PDB entry 5K8A | X-ray diffraction, 2.00 A resolution | chains L and H

== Chain L ==
Molecule: humanized Fab Lite chain
From: Mus musculus
Notes: antibody fragment or engineered binder
Amino-acid sequence (213 residues; numbered 1 to 213; the number before each row is that of its first residue):
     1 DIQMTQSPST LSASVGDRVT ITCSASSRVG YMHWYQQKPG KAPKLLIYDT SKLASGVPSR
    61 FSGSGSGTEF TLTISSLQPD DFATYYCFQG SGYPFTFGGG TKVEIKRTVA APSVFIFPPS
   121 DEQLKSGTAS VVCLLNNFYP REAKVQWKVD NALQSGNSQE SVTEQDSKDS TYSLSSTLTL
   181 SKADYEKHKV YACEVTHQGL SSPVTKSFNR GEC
Disulfides: Cys23-Cys87, Cys133-Cys193

== Chain H ==
Molecule: Heavy chain
From: Mus musculus
Amino-acid sequence (227 residues; each row starts with the number of its first residue):
     1 EVTLRESGPA LVKPTQTLTL TCTFSGFSLS TAGMSVGWIR QPPGKALEWL ADIWWDDKKH
    61 YNPSLKDRLT ISKDTSKNQV VLKVTNMDPA DTATYYCARD MIFNFYFDVW GQGTTVTVSS
   121 ASTKGPSVFP LAPSSKSTSG GTAALGCLVK DYFPEPVTVS WNSGALTSGV HTFPAVLQSS
   181 GLYSLSSVVT VPSSSLGTQT YICNVNHKPS NTKVDKRVEP KSCDKTH
Disordered / not traced: 224-227
Disulfides: Cys22-Cys97, Cys147-Cys203
Modified / non-standard residues: Glu1 (pyroglutamic acid; PCA)

== How chain L and chain H interact ==
Disulfides between the chains: Cys213(L)-Cys223(H)
Residue-residue contacts - 89 pairs, chain L then chain H:
  His33(L) - Phe105(H)
  His33(L) - Tyr106(H)
  Tyr35(L) - Tyr106(H)
  Tyr35(L) - Phe107(H)  hydrogen bond (side chain-backbone)
  Tyr35(L) - Trp110(H)
  Gln37(L) - Gln41(H)  hydrogen bond
  Gln37(L) - Tyr96(H)  hydrogen bond
  Lys41(L) - Tyr96(H)
  Ala42(L) - Tyr96(H)  hydrophobic
  Ala42(L) - Trp110(H)  hydrophobic
  Ala42(L) - Gly111(H)
  Pro43(L) - Leu47(H)  hydrophobic
  Pro43(L) - Trp110(H)
  Leu45(L) - Tyr106(H)  hydrophobic
  Tyr48(L) - Tyr106(H)
  Asp49(L) - Tyr106(H)
  Tyr86(L) - Gln41(H)  hydrogen bond
  Tyr86(L) - Lys45(H)
  Tyr86(L) - Ala46(H)  hydrophobic
  Tyr86(L) - Leu47(H)  hydrophobic
  Phe88(L) - Phe105(H)
  Phe88(L) - Tyr106(H)  hydrophobic
  Phe88(L) - Phe107(H)  hydrophobic
  Gly90(L) - Phe105(H)
  Tyr93(L) - Trp49(H)  hydrophobic
  Tyr93(L) - Asp52(H)  hydrogen bond
  Tyr93(L) - Trp54(H)  hydrogen bond
  Tyr93(L) - His60(H)  hydrogen bond
  Tyr93(L) - Phe105(H)
  Pro94(L) - Trp49(H)  hydrophobic
  Pro94(L) - Pro63(H)
  Phe95(L) - Trp49(H)
  Phe95(L) - Asp52(H)
  Phe95(L) - Asp100(H)
  Phe95(L) - Phe105(H)  hydrophobic
  Phe95(L) - Phe107(H)  hydrophobic
  Phe97(L) - Ile39(H)  hydrophobic
  Phe97(L) - Leu47(H)
  Gly98(L) - Ala46(H)
  Gly99(L) - Ala46(H)
  Ser113(L) - Ser139(H)
  Val114(L) - Ser139(H)
  Phe115(L) - Lys136(H)
  Phe115(L) - Ser137(H)
  Phe115(L) - Thr138(H)
  Phe115(L) - Ser139(H)
  Phe115(L) - Thr142(H)
  Phe115(L) - Ala144(H)  hydrophobic
  Ile116(L) - Lys136(H)  hydrogen bond (backbone-backbone)
  Ile116(L) - Ser137(H)
  Phe117(L) - Leu131(H)
  Phe117(L) - Ala132(H)
  Phe117(L) - Ser137(H)
  Phe117(L) - Ala144(H)
  Ser120(L) - Phe129(H)
  Ser120(L) - Pro130(H)
  Ser120(L) - Lys221(H)
  Asp121(L) - Lys221(H)  salt bridge
  Glu122(L) - Phe129(H)
  Glu122(L) - Pro130(H)
  Glu122(L) - Lys216(H)  salt bridge
  Gln123(L) - Phe129(H)
  Gln123(L) - Lys150(H)
  Ser126(L) - Phe129(H)
  Ser130(L) - Leu148(H)
  Ser130(L) - Lys150(H)
  Val132(L) - Leu131(H)  hydrophobic
  Leu134(L) - Ala144(H)  hydrophobic
  Leu134(L) - Phe173(H)  hydrophobic
  Leu134(L) - Val188(H)  hydrophobic
  Asn136(L) - His171(H)  hydrogen bond
  Asn136(L) - Thr190(H)
  Asn137(L) - His171(H)  hydrogen bond
  Gln159(L) - Val176(H)
  Gln159(L) - Gln178(H)
  Glu160(L) - Val176(H)
  Ser161(L) - Phe173(H)
  Ser161(L) - Pro174(H)  hydrogen bond (side chain-backbone)
  Ser161(L) - Val176(H)
  Val162(L) - Pro174(H)
  Thr163(L) - Phe173(H)
  Ser173(L) - His171(H)
  Ser173(L) - Phe173(H)
  Leu174(L) - Phe173(H)
  Ser175(L) - Phe173(H)
  Lys206(L) - Lys136(H)
  Lys206(L) - Thr138(H)  hydrogen bond (side chain-backbone)
  Ser207(L) - Lys136(H)  hydrogen bond (backbone-side chain)
  Cys213(L) - Cys223(H)  disulfide
Interface residues without a listed pair, chain L (50 interface residues in all): Asp1, Pro119, Thr128, Asp166, Thr179, Phe208
Interface residues without a listed pair, chain H (49 interface residues in all): Glu48, Asn104, Asp108, Gln112, Ala143, Leu145, Thr172, Ser184, Ser186, Ser222

== Summary ==
The interface between chain L and chain H involves 50 residues on one side and 49 on the other, with 1
disulfide bond, 13 hydrogen bonds and 2 salt bridges. Among the polar pairs are Asp121(L)-Lys221(H),
Glu122(L)-Lys216(H) and Tyr35(L)-Phe107(H).
Here chain L is humanized Fab Lite chain and chain H is Heavy chain, both from Mus musculus. Entry 5K8A (NIST
FAB) was determined by X-ray diffraction.
